5ADH - chain A; structure by X-ray diffraction, 2.90 A resolution.

[Chain A]
Name: Apo-liver alcohol dehydrogenase
Source organism: Equus caballus
Notes: EC 1.1.1.1
UniProt: P00327 (ADHE_HORSE); numbering as in UniProt (aligned over 1-374)
Amino-acid sequence (374 residues; row label = number of the first residue in the row):
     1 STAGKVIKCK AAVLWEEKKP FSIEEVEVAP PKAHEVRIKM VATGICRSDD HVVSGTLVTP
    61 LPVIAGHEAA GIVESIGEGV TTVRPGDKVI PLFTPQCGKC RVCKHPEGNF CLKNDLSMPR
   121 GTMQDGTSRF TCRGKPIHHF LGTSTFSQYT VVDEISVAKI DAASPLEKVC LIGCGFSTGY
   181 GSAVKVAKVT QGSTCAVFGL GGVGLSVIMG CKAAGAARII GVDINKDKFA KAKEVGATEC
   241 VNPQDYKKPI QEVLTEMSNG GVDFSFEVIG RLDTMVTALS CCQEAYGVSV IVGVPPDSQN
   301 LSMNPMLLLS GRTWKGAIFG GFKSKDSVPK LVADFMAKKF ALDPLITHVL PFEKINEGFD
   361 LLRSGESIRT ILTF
Bound ions: Zn2+ site 1: C46, H67, C174; Zn2+ site 2: C97, C100, C103, C111
Ligand contacts: adenosine-5-diphosphoribose (APR): R47, G199, L200, G201, G202, V203, G204, V222, D223, I224, N225, K228, V268, I269, G270, R271, T274, V292, G293, V294, P295

[In short]
Bound to chain A: adenosine-5-diphosphoribose. C46, H67 and C174 coordinate Zn2+ site 1. The Zn2+ site 2 is
built by C97, C100, C103 and C111.
Chain A is Apo-liver alcohol dehydrogenase (Equus caballus); the structure, Interdomain motion in liver
alcohol dehydrogenase. structural and energetic analysis of the hinge bending mode, was determined by X-ray
diffraction (same publication as 8ADH).
